Entry 8JZE (electron microscopy, 2.99 A resolution); this record covers chains f and a of the 27 polymer chains in the assembly.

== Chain f ==
Protein: Photosystem I PsaF
Amino-acid sequence (184 residues; numbered 72 to 255; the number before each row is that of its first residue):
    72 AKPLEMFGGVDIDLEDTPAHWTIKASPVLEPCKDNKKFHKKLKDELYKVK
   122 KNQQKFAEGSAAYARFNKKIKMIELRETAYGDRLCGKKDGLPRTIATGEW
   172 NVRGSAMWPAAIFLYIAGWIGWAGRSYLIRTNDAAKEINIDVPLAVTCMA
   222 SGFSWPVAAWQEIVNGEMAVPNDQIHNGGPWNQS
Cystine bridges: Cys103-Cys156
Metal / ion sites: chlorophyll a Mg near Thr168 (its only coordinating residue here)
Residues lining bound ligands:
  - beta-carotene (BCR), molecule 1: Ala167, Thr168, Gly169, Met178, Gly189, Gly192, Trp193, Arg196, Trp226, Ala230, Met239
  - beta-carotene (BCR), molecule 2: Pro180, Ile183, Phe184, Ile187, Ile191
  - chlorophyll a (CLA), molecule 1: Trp92, Thr93, Thr168, Gly169, Glu170, Trp171, Met178
  - chlorophyll a (CLA), molecule 2: Ala167, Trp171, Met178, Ala181, Leu185
  - chlorophyll a (CLA), molecule 3: Pro180, Ala181, Phe184, Leu185, Ala188, Gly189, Ile191, Gly192, Trp226
  - chlorophyll a (CLA), molecule 4: Ile183, Tyr186, Ile187
  - chlorophyll a (CLA), molecule 5: Ile187, Trp190, Ile191, Ala194, Met220, Ala221
  - chlorophyll a (CLA), molecule 6: Trp190, Ala221, Phe224
  - chlorophyll a (CLA), molecule 7: Ile191, Gly192, Ala194, Gly195, Arg196, Tyr198, Leu199, Ala216, Met220
  - chlorophyll a (CLA), molecule 8: Gly195, Tyr198, Leu199, Glu208, Ile211
  - chlorophyll a (CLA), molecule 9: Val217, Met220, Ala221
  - chlorophyll a (CLA), molecule 10: Phe224, Ser225, Pro227, Val228, Gln232
  - chlorophyll a (CLA), molecule 11: Trp231, Ile234, Asn243

== Chain a ==
Protein: Photosystem I PsaA
Amino-acid sequence (670 residues; numbered 3 to 672; the number before each row is that of its first residue):
     3 IFRYINTTLWAKAGHFNKALSKGAKTTTWIWNLHDYAHDFDIQQRSTGLI
    53 ARKVFSSNLAHLSLVFFWISGMHLHGAYLSNYDIWLKDPKSITPSSHLAY
   103 SLIGQDILNSYTSEYFSGITITSGFFQLYRSEGIITQSQLKYACATSLIA
   153 TLICLSGSYLHMQLMSKFTSFYKKFQSLSQDHLIIIFGSRSTSLSAHQIH
   203 KMLPANPLLDSGISKPSILQVISNSLSYTLALFSTNLSSTGKLLNPSTRS
   253 VFLSQVAAHHKTTGVVFITLGLIRFLTMYKSQFSILTSYIDYHIVLSINL
   303 ALIASLSIIVADHLTRTPIYPHKSTSYPTILCLSIHHAWLSGFLIIGSGA
   353 HASIFNLLGSPTSEIRHRDPIYSHLIWVCIAIGLHSFSLYCHNDTLEALG
   403 RPEDIFHDNSIQLKAIFAKQSFLRAELQPDIEMLDKKIIRITQELGTADF
   453 IVHHIHAFTIHVTLLILSKGVLYARNSRFVSDKLELGFTYPCDGPGRGGT
   503 CQISPWDHLFSAVFWMYNCLNVVTFHYFWKMQSDVWGFVSIQKHISHYSQ
   553 GDFSVNSITINGWLRNLLWSEASQVIQSYALSSICPYGFIFLIGHFIWAF
   603 SLMFLFSGRAYWQELIESILWSHHKLKIIPHIQPRALSISQGRAVGFIHY
   653 TLGGIGSTWAFIISRLLVLT
Metal / ion sites: chlorophyll a Mg site 1 near Asn60 (its only coordinating residue here); chlorophyll a Mg site 2 near Gln107 (its only coordinating residue here); 4Fe-4S cluster Fe: Cys494, Cys503 (shared with 2 residues of chain b)
Residues lining bound ligands:
  - beta-carotene (BCR), molecule 1: Leu66, Phe69, Trp70
  - beta-carotene (BCR), molecule 2: Phe68, Ile71, His75, Ala145, Thr148, Ser149, Ala152, Ser191, Arg192, Ser195
  - beta-carotene (BCR), molecule 3: Ser299, Ile300, Ala303, Ser307, Ile347, Ser350, Gly351, Ala354, Leu466, Leu469, Ser470, Val473
  - beta-carotene (BCR), molecule 4: Trp614, Leu617, Ile618, Ile621
  - chlorophyll a (CLA), molecule 1: Tyr6, Ile7, Asn8, Thr9, Leu11, Trp12, His17, Leu51, Lys55, Ser58, Ser59, Ala62, Leu66, Leu157, Ser160, Tyr161, Met164
  - chlorophyll a (CLA), molecule 2: Trp12, Ala15, Trp31, Ile32, Trp33, Leu35, His36
  - chlorophyll a (CLA), molecule 3: Trp12, His17, Phe18, Leu35, His36, Ala39, His40, Phe42, Gln45, Ser59, Ala62, His63, Leu66, Leu157
  - chlorophyll a (CLA), molecule 4: Thr29, Ile32, Trp33, Ile618, Ile621, Leu622, His625, Ile630, Pro632, Ile634, Pro636, Arg637
  - chlorophyll a (CLA), molecule 5: Trp33, Phe598, Ile599, Phe602, Met605, Phe606, Leu639, Gln643, Ala646, Val647, Ile650, His651, Leu654
  - chlorophyll a (CLA), molecule 6: His36, Asp37, Tyr38, Ala39, His40, Asp41, Asp43, His295, Leu298, Leu302, Phe345, Leu346, Ile348, Gly349, Ala352, His353, Ile356, Phe490, Thr491, Trp508, Leu511, Ile650, Leu654
  - chlorophyll a (CLA), molecule 7: His40, Phe42, Asp43, Val56, Ser59, Asn60, His63, Leu64, Val67, Phe68, Tyr294, His295, Val297, Leu298, Asn301, Leu302
  - chlorophyll a (CLA), molecule 8: His40, His63, Leu66, Val67, Trp70, Leu342, Phe345
  - chlorophyll a (CLA), molecule 9: Phe57, Leu61, Ile155, Cys156, Ser158, Gly159, Leu162, His163, Leu166, Phe173
  - chlorophyll a (CLA), molecule 10: Phe57, Asn60, Leu61, Leu64, Val67, Trp70, Ile71, Phe173, Tyr174, Ser179, Leu180, Asp183, His184, Ile187, Ile188, Ile305
  - chlorophyll a (CLA), molecule 11: Phe69, Trp70, Ser72, Gly73, Met74, Leu76, His77, Leu81, His99, Leu100, Tyr102
  - chlorophyll a (CLA), molecule 12: Trp70, Met74, His77, Ser98, His99, Ile121, Thr122, Ile123, Thr124, Ser125, Phe127, Pro588, Tyr589, Ile592, Ile595, Gly596, Ile599, Leu654, Ile657, Gly658, Trp661
  - chlorophyll a (CLA), molecule 13: Trp70, Met74, Thr124, Ser125, Phe127, Cys334, Ile337, His338, Trp341, Leu342, Phe345, Ile592, Ile657, Thr660, Trp661, Ile664, Ile665
  - chlorophyll a (CLA), molecule 14: Trp70, Ser125, Gly126, Phe127, Leu130, Phe189, Phe269, Ile305, Leu308, Ser309, Val312, Leu316, Tyr322, Leu335, His338, His339, Leu342, Leu346
  - chlorophyll a (CLA), molecule 15: His99, Leu100, Ala101, Tyr102, Leu104, Ile105, Gln107, Leu110, Ile121, Pro588, Phe591, Ile592
  - chlorophyll a (CLA), molecule 16: Leu130, Ser133, Glu134, Ile188, Phe189, Arg192, Ser193, Leu196, Gln200, Val258, His261, His262, Thr265, Phe269, Leu308, Ile311, Val312, His315, Leu316, Ile321, Tyr322
  - chlorophyll a (CLA), molecule 17: Glu134, Gly135, Ile136, Gln141, Tyr144, Ala145, Thr148, Arg192, Ser195, Leu196, Ala198, His199, His202, Lys203, Met204
  - chlorophyll a (CLA), molecule 18: Phe177, Leu180, Ser181, His184, Leu185, Phe189, Ile287, Leu288, Tyr291, Ile300, Asn301, Leu304
  - chlorophyll a (CLA), molecule 19: Thr194, Ser195, Ser197, Ala198, Ile201, His202, Lys263
  - chlorophyll a (CLA), molecule 20: Leu239, Ser240, Ser241, Thr242, Ser256, Gln257, Ala260, Lys263
  - chlorophyll a (CLA), molecule 21: Thr242, Gly243, Val253, Gln257, Val258, Ala260, His261, Thr264, Thr265, Val268, His315, Thr319, Ile321
  - chlorophyll a (CLA), molecule 22: Leu272, Ile275, Met280, Ser283
  - chlorophyll a (CLA), molecule 23: Ser283, Ile287, Tyr291, Ile300, Ala303, Leu304, Glu366
  - chlorophyll a (CLA), molecule 24: Tyr291, Ile296, Ile300, Ala354, Phe357, Asn358, Thr364, Glu366, Ile367, Val473, Leu474
  - chlorophyll a (CLA), molecule 25: Leu304, Ser307, Leu308, Ile311, Asp314, His315, Arg318, Thr319, Arg426, Ala427
  - chlorophyll a (CLA), molecule 26: Ile310, Ile311, Asp314, Ile347, Ile462, Thr465, Leu466, Leu469, Cys521, Val525
  - chlorophyll a (CLA), molecule 27: Ser365, Glu366, His369, Pro372, Ile373, His376
  - chlorophyll a (CLA), molecule 28: Pro372, His376, Trp379
  - chlorophyll a (CLA), molecule 29: Ile373, His376, Leu377, Trp379, Val380, Ala459, Ile462, His463, Leu466
  - chlorophyll a (CLA), molecule 30: Ile378, Trp379, Ile382
  - chlorophyll a (CLA), molecule 31: Ile378, Cys381, Ile382, Gly385, Leu386, Phe389, Cys393, Phe460, Val464, Leu467, Ile468, Ser513, Phe516, Trp517
  - chlorophyll a (CLA), molecule 32: Trp379, Ile382, Ala383, Leu386, His387
  - chlorophyll a (CLA), molecule 33: Val380, Ile384, Lys416, Ala417, Ile418, Phe419, Ala420, Leu447, Phe452, His455, His456, Ala459, His463
  - chlorophyll a (CLA), molecule 34: Leu386, His387, Ser390, Leu391, Cys393, His394, Thr397, Leu398, Leu401, Arg403, Asp406, Phe408, Ile413
  - chlorophyll a (CLA), molecule 35: Phe389, Tyr392, Ile457, Phe460, Thr461, Tyr519, Asn520, Asn523, Val524, Phe527, Ile562, Trp565, Leu566, Leu570, Ala574, Ile578, Phe593, His597, Trp600, Tyr652, Gly656, Ser659, Thr660, Phe663
  - chlorophyll a (CLA), molecule 36: Phe389, Cys393, Asp396, Phe460, Phe516, Trp517, Tyr519, Asn520, Ile562, Leu566, Trp600, Tyr652
  - chlorophyll a (CLA), molecule 37: Thr397, Ala400, Leu401
  - chlorophyll a (CLA), molecule 38: Ile418, Phe419, Gln422, Ser423
  - chlorophyll a (CLA), molecule 39: Phe419, Ala420, Ser423, Arg426, Gln445, Leu447, His455, His458, Ile462, Val525, His528, Tyr529, Lys532
  - chlorophyll a (CLA), molecule 40: Leu566, Leu570, Trp571, Trp600
  - chlorophyll a (CLA), molecule 41: Phe591, Leu594, Ile595, His597, Phe598, Trp600, Ala601
  - chlorophyll a (CLA), molecule 42: Phe598, Ala601, Phe602, Leu604, Met605, Phe608, Ser609, Tyr613, Trp614, Leu617
  - chlorophyll a (CLA), molecule 43: Ile621, Ser624, His625, Leu628, Ile630
  - chlorophyll a (CLA), molecule 44: Trp623, Ser624, Lys627, Leu628
  - phylloquinone (PQN): Trp33, Met605, Phe606, Ser609, Gly610, Arg611, Trp614, Ile618, Ala638, Leu639, Ser640, Gly644
  - 4Fe-4S cluster (SF4): Pro493, Cys494, Gly496, Pro497, Thr502, Cys503, Ile641, Arg645

== Chain f / chain a interface ==
Contacting residue pairs - 43 pairs, chain f then chain a:
  Lys119(f) - Ala582(a)
  Asn123(f) - Ser584(a)  hydrogen bond
  Lys126(f) - Tyr113(a)
  Phe127(f) - Tyr113(a)  hydrophobic
  Phe127(f) - Ser115(a)
  Phe127(f) - Glu116(a)
  Phe127(f) - Phe118(a)
  Phe127(f) - Ser119(a)
  Ala128(f) - Glu116(a)  hydrogen bond (backbone-backbone)
  Ala128(f) - Tyr117(a)
  Ser131(f) - Tyr117(a)
  Arg136(f) - Ser119(a)  hydrogen bond
  Lys140(f) - Asp108(a)  salt bridge
  Arg196(f) - Leu628(a)  hydrogen bond (side chain-backbone)
  Arg196(f) - Lys629(a)
  Arg196(f) - Ile630(a)
  Leu199(f) - Ile630(a)  hydrophobic
  Leu199(f) - Ile631(a)
  Ile200(f) - Lys629(a)
  Asn203(f) - Ile631(a)
  Asn203(f) - His633(a)  hydrogen bond
  Asp204(f) - His633(a)
  Ala205(f) - Ala26(a)
  Ala205(f) - His633(a)
  Glu208(f) - Ile631(a)
  Glu208(f) - Pro632(a)
  Glu208(f) - His633(a)  hydrogen bond (side chain-backbone)
  Glu208(f) - Ile634(a)  hydrogen bond (side chain-backbone)
  Ile209(f) - Trp31(a)  hydrophobic
  Asn210(f) - Ala13(a)  hydrogen bond (side chain-backbone)
  Glu238(f) - Lys629(a)
  Met239(f) - Lys627(a)
  Met239(f) - Leu628(a)
  Met239(f) - Lys629(a)
  Ala240(f) - Lys627(a)
  Val241(f) - Lys627(a)  hydrogen bond (backbone-side chain)
  Val241(f) - Lys629(a)
  Asn243(f) - Lys627(a)
  Ile246(f) - Trp623(a)
  Ile246(f) - His626(a)
  Ile246(f) - Lys627(a)
  His247(f) - Trp623(a)
  Asn248(f) - Trp623(a)
Also at the interface, not in a pair above, chain f (26 interface residues in all): Ala133
Also at the interface, not in a pair above, chain a (26 interface residues in all): Ala15, Leu100, Asn111, Ser112

== Overview ==
Chain f and chain a each contribute 26 residues to their interface; the contacts include 9 hydrogen bonds and
1 salt bridge. Among the polar pairs are Lys140(f)-Asp108(a), Asn123(f)-Ser584(a) and Arg136(f)-Ser119(a).
Chain f is Photosystem I PsaF and chain a is Photosystem I PsaA; the structure, PSI-AcpPCI supercomplex from
Symbiodinium, was determined by electron microscopy, deposited together with 8JW0 and 8JZF.
